PDB entry 9FFE | X-ray diffraction, 2.12 A resolution | chain A

Chain A:
Name: FAD-binding PCMH-type domain-containing protein
Organism: Phytophthora sojae
UniProtKB: G4YQ65 (G4YQ65_PHYSP); residues 28-506 here = UniProt positions 28-506
Amino-acid sequence (479 residues; numbered 28 to 506; the number before each row is that of its first residue):
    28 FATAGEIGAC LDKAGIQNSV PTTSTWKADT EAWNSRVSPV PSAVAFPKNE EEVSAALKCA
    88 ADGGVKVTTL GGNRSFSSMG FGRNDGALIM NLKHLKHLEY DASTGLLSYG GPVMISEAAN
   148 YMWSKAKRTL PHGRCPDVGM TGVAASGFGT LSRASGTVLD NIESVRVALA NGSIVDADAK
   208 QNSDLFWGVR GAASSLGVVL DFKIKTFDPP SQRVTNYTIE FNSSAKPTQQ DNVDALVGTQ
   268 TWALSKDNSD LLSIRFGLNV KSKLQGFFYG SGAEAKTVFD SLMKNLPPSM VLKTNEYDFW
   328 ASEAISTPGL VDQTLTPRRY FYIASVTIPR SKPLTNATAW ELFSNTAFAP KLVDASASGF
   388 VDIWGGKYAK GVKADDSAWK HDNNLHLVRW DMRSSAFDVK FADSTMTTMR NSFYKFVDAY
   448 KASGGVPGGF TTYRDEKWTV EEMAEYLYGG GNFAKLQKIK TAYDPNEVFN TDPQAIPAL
Not modelled in the structure: 28-32
Disulfide bonds: C37-C86
Covalent attachments: alpha-D-mannopyranose (MAN) linked to S69; flavin-adenine dinucleotide (FAD) linked to C162
Residues lining bound ligands:
  - FAD (flavin-adenine dinucleotide): W60, T95, T96, L97, G98, G99, N100, R101, S102, F103, M106, G107, L119, G160, R161, V165, G166, T168, G169, V170, G174, F175, A220, S221, G224, V225, V226, F229, T343, R346, F457, T459, Y460
  - N-acetylglucosamine (NAG; 2-acetamido-2-deoxy-beta-D-glucopyranose), molecule 1: L196, N198, S200, A489, Y490
  - N-acetylglucosamine (NAG), molecule 2: N243, Y244, T245, K320, T321, N322, Y324, I332
  - N-acetylglucosamine (NAG), molecule 3: N249, A252, K253, P315, S316
  - N-acetylglucosamine (NAG), molecule 4: Q257, N363, A364, W367
  - oxygen molecule (OXY): I142, G160, R161, V165, V170

In short:
Bound to chain A: 4 copies of N-acetylglucosamine and oxygen molecule. Flavin-adenine dinucleotide is
covalently linked to C162. Alpha-D-mannopyranose is covalently linked to S69.
Chain A is FAD-binding PCMH-type domain-containing protein (Phytophthora sojae); the structure, Carbohydrate
active oxidoreductases from Phytophthora sojae, was determined by X-ray diffraction (same publication as 8S6G,
8S6S and 8S71).
